1NLJ - chain A; structure by X-ray diffraction, 2.40 A resolution.

Chain A:
Protein: Cathepsin K
Organism: Homo sapiens
Notes: EC 3.4.22.38
UniProt: P43235 (CATK_HUMAN); residues 1-215 here correspond to UniProt positions 115-329 (UniProt number = residue number + 114)
Chain sequence (215 residues; numbered 1 to 215; the number before each row is that of its first residue):
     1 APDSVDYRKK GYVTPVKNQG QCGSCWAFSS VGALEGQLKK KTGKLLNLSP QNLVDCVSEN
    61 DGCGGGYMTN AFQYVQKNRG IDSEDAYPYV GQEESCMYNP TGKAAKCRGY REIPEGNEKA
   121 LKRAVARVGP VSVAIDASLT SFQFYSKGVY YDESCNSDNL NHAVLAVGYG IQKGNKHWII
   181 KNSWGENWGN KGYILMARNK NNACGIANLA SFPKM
Cystine bridges: C22-C63, C56-C96, C155-C204
Covalently attached groups: compound 2CA linked to C25
Residues lining bound ligands: 2CA (benzofuran-2-carboxylic acid {(S)-3-methyl-1-[3-oxo-1-(pyridin-2-ylsulfonyl)azepan-4-ylcarbamoyl]butyl}amide): Q19, C22, G23, S24, W26, E59, N60, D61, G64, G65, G66, Y67, M68, A134, A137, S138, L160, N161, H162, A163, W184, L209
UniProt features mapped onto this chain:
  - active site: C25, H162, N182
What the authors report for this chain:
  - binding site for 2CA: Q19, C25, G66, Y67, M68, A134, L160, W184
  - catalytic residues: C25

In short:
Covalently linked compound 2CA: at C25. From UniProt: 3 active-site residues. From the paper: the catalytic
residue C25; a binding site for 2CA at Q19, C25 and G66 among others.
Chain A is Cathepsin K (Homo sapiens); the structure, Crystal structure of the cysteine protease human
cathepsin K in complex with a covalent azepanone inhibitor, was determined by X-ray diffraction, deposited
together with 1NL6.
